Entry 5VXY (electron microscopy, 8.00 A resolution (low resolution: residue-level contacts below are approximate; hydrogen-bond / salt-bridge calls are withheld)); this record covers chains E and I of the 21 polymer chains in the assembly.

# Chain E (and I)
Protein: Fimbrial protein
Organism: Pseudomonas aeruginosa PAK
Notes: chain I of this document is another copy of the same molecule, construct and numbering; everything in this record applies to it too
UniProt: P02973 (FMPA_PSEAI); residues 1-144 here correspond to UniProt positions 7-150 (UniProt number = residue number + 6)
Sequence (144 residues; row label = number of the first residue in the row):
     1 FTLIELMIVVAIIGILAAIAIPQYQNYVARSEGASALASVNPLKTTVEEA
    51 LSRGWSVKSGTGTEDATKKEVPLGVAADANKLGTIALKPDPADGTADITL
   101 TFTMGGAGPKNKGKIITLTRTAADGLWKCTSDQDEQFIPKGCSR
Disulfide bonds: Cys129-Cys142
UniProt features mapped onto this chain:
  - modified residue: Phe1 (N-methylphenylalanine)

# How chain E and chain I interact
Contacting residue pairs - 32 pairs, chain E then chain I:
  Leu3(E) with Tyr24(I); Tyr27(I)
  Leu6(E) with Tyr27(I); Ser31(I)
  Met7(E) with Tyr27(I)
  Val10(E) with Tyr27(I); Ala34(I); Lys140(I)
  Ile13(E) with Ala34(I); Ser35(I); Leu37(I); Ala38(I); Asn41(I)
  Gly14(E) with Gly141(I)
  Ile19(E) with Thr45(I)
  Ala20(E) with Gly125(I); Leu126(I)
  Pro22(E) with Ala123(I); Asp124(I); Gly125(I)
  Gln25(E) with Glu48(I); Leu51(I); Ser52(I)
  Asn26(E) with Ala123(I)
  Ala107(E) with Gly54(I)
  Gly108(E) with Gly54(I)
  Pro109(E) with Leu51(I); Gly54(I)
  Lys110(E) with Ala122(I); Ala123(I)
  Lys112(E) with Gly54(I); Lys69(I)
Interface residues without a listed pair, chain E (17 interface residues in all): Gln23
Interface residues without a listed pair, chain I (25 interface residues in all): Lys44, Asp93, Thr95, Trp127

# Summary
17 residues of chain E and 25 residues of chain I are in contact.
Both chains are Fimbrial protein (Pseudomonas aeruginosa PAK). Entry 5VXY (Cryo-EM reconstruction of PAK pilus
from Pseudomonas aeruginosa) was determined by electron microscopy together with 5VXX from the same study.
